Entry 1K9I (X-ray diffraction, 2.50 A resolution); this record covers chains B and G of the 10 polymer chains in the assembly.

[Chain B (and G)]
Molecule: mDC-SIGN1B type I isoform
From: Homo sapiens
Notes: fragment: Carbohydrate recognition domain; chain G of this document is another copy of the same molecule, construct and numbering; everything in this record applies to it too
Chain sequence (156 residues; each row starts with the number of its first residue):
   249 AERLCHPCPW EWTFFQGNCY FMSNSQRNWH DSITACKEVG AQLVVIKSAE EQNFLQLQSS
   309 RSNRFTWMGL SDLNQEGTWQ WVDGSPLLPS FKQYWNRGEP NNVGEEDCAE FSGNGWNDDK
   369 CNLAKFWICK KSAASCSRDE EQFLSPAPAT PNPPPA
Unresolved in the structure: 249-254, 383-404
Cystine bridges: C256-C267, C284-C377, C356-C369
Metal / ion sites: Ca2+ site 1: D320, E324, N350, E354, D355; Ca2+ site 2: E324, E353, D355; Ca2+ site 3: E347, N349, E354, N365, D366 (together with N-acetylglucosamine)

[Interface between chain B and chain G]
Residue-residue contacts (11; chain B residue first):
  G325(B) - R345(G)  hydrogen bond (backbone-side chain)
  W327(B) - R345(G)
  K340(B) - Q341(G)  hydrogen bond (side chain-backbone)
  K340(B) - W343(G)  hydrogen bond (side chain-backbone)
  Q341(B) - K340(G)  hydrogen bond (backbone-side chain)
  W343(B) - K340(G)  hydrogen bond (backbone-side chain)
  R345(B) - G325(G)  hydrogen bond (side chain-backbone)
  R345(B) - W327(G)
  R345(B) - P348(G)
  G346(B) - G346(G)
  P348(B) - R345(G)
Other interface residues (no listed pair), chain B (10 interface residues in all): N344, E347
Other interface residues (no listed pair), chain G (11 interface residues in all): Y342, N344, E347

[In short]
10 residues of chain B face 11 of chain G across their interface, with 6 hydrogen bonds. Polar pairs include
G325(B)-R345(G), K340(B)-Q341(G) and K340(B)-W343(G). The Ca2+ site 1 is built by D320(B), E324(B), N350(B),
E354(B) and D355(B).
Both chains are mDC-SIGN1B type I isoform (Homo sapiens). Entry 1K9I (Complex of DC-SIGN and GlcNAc2Man3) was
determined by X-ray diffraction, deposited together with 1K9J.
